Entry 6K11 (X-ray diffraction, 1.94 A resolution); this record covers chain A.

# Chain A
Name: Lpg2148(MvcA)
Organism: Legionella pneumophila subsp. pneumophila str. Philadelphia 1
Reference sequence: Q5ZTL3 (Q5ZTL3_LEGPH); residues 13-395 here = UniProt positions 13-395
Chain sequence (383 residues; row label = number of the first residue in the row):
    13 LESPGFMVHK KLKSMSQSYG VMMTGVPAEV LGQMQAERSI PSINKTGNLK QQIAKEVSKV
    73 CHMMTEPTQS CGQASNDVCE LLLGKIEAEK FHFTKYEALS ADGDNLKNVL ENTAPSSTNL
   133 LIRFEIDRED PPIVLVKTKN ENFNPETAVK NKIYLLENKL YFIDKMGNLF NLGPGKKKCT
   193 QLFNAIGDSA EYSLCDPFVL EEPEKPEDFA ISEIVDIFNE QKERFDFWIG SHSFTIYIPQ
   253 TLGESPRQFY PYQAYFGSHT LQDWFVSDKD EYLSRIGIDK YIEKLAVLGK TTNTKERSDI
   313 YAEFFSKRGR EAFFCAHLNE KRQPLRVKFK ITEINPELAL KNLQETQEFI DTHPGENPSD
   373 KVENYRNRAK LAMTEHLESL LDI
Unresolved in the structure: 13, 395
From the paper describing this entry:
  - catalytic residues: Cys83 (citing earlier work)
  - specificity-determining residues: Phe268 (proposed by the authors, not directly observed)

# Overview
From the paper: the catalytic residue Cys83; the specificity determinant Phe268.
Chain A is Lpg2148(MvcA) (Legionella pneumophila subsp. pneumophila str. Philadelphia 1); the structure,
Crystal structure of MvcA from Legionella pneumophila, was determined by X-ray diffraction.
